PDB entry 7VXN | electron microscopy, 3.53 A resolution | chains A and C of the 3 polymer chains in the assembly

== Chain A ==
Protein: Capsid protein VP1
Organism: Coxsackievirus B3
Reference sequence: P03313 (POLG_CXB3N); residues 1-284 here correspond to UniProt positions 571-854 (UniProt number = residue number + 570)
Amino-acid sequence (284 residues; numbered 1 to 284; the number before each row is that of its first residue):
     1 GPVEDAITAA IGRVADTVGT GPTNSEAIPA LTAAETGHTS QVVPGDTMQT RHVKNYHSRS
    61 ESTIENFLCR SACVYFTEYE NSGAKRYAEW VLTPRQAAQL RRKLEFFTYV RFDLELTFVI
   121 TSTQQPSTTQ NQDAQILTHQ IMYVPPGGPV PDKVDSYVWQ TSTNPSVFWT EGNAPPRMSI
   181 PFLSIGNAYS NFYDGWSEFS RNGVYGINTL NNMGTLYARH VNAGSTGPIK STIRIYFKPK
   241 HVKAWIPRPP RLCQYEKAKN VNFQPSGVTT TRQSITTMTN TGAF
Unresolved in the structure: 1-59, 278-284
Differences from the reference sequence: conflict E80 (Lys650 in P03313)

== Chain C ==
Protein: Capsid protein VP3
Organism: Coxsackievirus B3
Reference sequence: P03313 (POLG_CXB3N); residues 1-238 here correspond to UniProt positions 333-570 (UniProt number = residue number + 332)
Amino-acid sequence (238 residues; each row starts with the number of its first residue):
     1 GLPTMNTPGS CQFLTSDDFQ SPSAMPQYDV TPEMRIPGEV KNLMEIAEVD SVVPVQNVGE
    61 KVNSMEAYQI PVRSNEGSGT QVFGFPLQPG YSSVFSRTLL GEILNYYTHW SGSIKLTFMF
   121 CGSAMATGKF LLAYSPPGAG APTKRVDAML GTHVVWDVGL QSSCVLCIPW ISQTHYRYVT
   181 SDEYTAGGFI TCWYQTNIVV PADAQSSCYI MCFVSACNDF SVRLLKDTPF ISQQNFFQ
Unresolved in the structure: 1-2, 77, 171-186, 233-238
Differences from the reference sequence: conflict V155 (Ile487 in P03313), Y178 (Phe510 in P03313), T180 (Ala512 in P03313)

== Chain A / chain C interface ==
Pairs across the interface (104):
  E61(A) - Y107(C)
  E61(A) - V222(C)
  E61(A) - L224(C)
  S62(A) - N42(C)  hydrogen bond
  S62(A) - L43(C)  hydrogen bond (backbone-backbone)
  S62(A) - M44(C)  hydrogen bond
  S62(A) - Y107(C)
  S62(A) - V222(C)
  T63(A) - K41(C)
  T63(A) - N42(C)  hydrogen bond (backbone-side chain)
  I64(A) - V40(C)
  I64(A) - K41(C)  hydrogen bond (backbone-backbone)
  N66(A) - L225(C)
  F67(A) - L43(C)  hydrophobic
  F67(A) - L225(C)  hydrophobic
  R70(A) - L225(C)
  S71(A) - T15(C)  hydrogen bond (side chain-backbone)
  Q99(A) - D227(C)
  Q99(A) - I231(C)
  R102(A) - E102(C)  salt bridge
  R102(A) - Y106(C)  hydrogen bond
  R102(A) - T228(C)
  F106(A) - Y106(C)  hydrophobic
  F107(A) - V40(C)  hydrophobic
  Y109(A) - I36(C)  hydrophobic
  R111(A) - V30(C)
  R111(A) - T31(C)  hydrogen bond (side chain-backbone)
  R111(A) - E33(C)
  E115(A) - F19(C)
  E115(A) - S21(C)
  T117(A) - F13(C)
  V119(A) - F13(C)  hydrophobic
  P165(A) - A24(C)
  P175(A) - F13(C)  hydrophobic
  R177(A) - F13(C)
  R177(A) - D17(C)  salt bridge
  R177(A) - F19(C)
  R177(A) - S21(C)
  R177(A) - P22(C)
  M178(A) - P22(C)
  M178(A) - A24(C)  hydrophobic
  S179(A) - S21(C)
  S179(A) - P22(C)  hydrogen bond (backbone-backbone)
  S179(A) - S23(C)
  S179(A) - A24(C)  hydrogen bond (backbone-backbone)
  P181(A) - Y28(C)  hydrophobic
  F182(A) - Y28(C)
  F182(A) - V30(C)
  L183(A) - Y28(C)  hydrophobic
  S184(A) - T31(C)
  I185(A) - T31(C)
  G186(A) - T31(C)
  N187(A) - P32(C)
  N187(A) - M34(C)
  Y236(A) - F13(C)  hydrophobic
  K238(A) - D17(C)  hydrogen bond (side chain-backbone)
  K243(A) - E33(C)  salt bridge
  K243(A) - E39(C)
  A244(A) - E39(C)
  A244(A) - V40(C)
  W245(A) - I36(C)  hydrogen bond (side chain-backbone)
  W245(A) - G38(C)
  W245(A) - E39(C)  hydrogen bond
  I246(A) - P37(C)
  I246(A) - G38(C)  hydrogen bond (backbone-backbone)
  P247(A) - I46(C)  hydrophobic
  P250(A) - L99(C)
  P250(A) - E102(C)
  L252(A) - R97(C)  hydrogen bond (backbone-side chain)
  Q254(A) - F230(C)  hydrogen bond (side chain-backbone)
  Q254(A) - I231(C)
  Q254(A) - S232(C)  hydrogen bond (side chain-backbone)
  S266(A) - N63(C)
  G267(A) - V62(C)
  G267(A) - N63(C)  hydrogen bond (backbone-side chain)
  V268(A) - V62(C)  hydrogen bond (backbone-backbone)
  V268(A) - Y68(C)
  V268(A) - R97(C)
  T269(A) - P54(C)
  T269(A) - N57(C)
  T269(A) - V62(C)
  T269(A) - S93(C)  hydrogen bond (side chain-backbone)
  T269(A) - S96(C)
  T270(A) - N57(C)  hydrogen bond (backbone-side chain)
  T270(A) - S93(C)
  T271(A) - N57(C)  hydrogen bond (side chain-backbone)
  T271(A) - V58(C)
  T271(A) - G59(C)  hydrogen bond (side chain-backbone)
  R272(A) - V55(C)  hydrogen bond (side chain-backbone)
  R272(A) - N57(C)  hydrogen bond (backbone-backbone)
  R272(A) - G84(C)  hydrogen bond (side chain-backbone)
  R272(A) - F85(C)
  Q273(A) - V58(C)
  S274(A) - V58(C)
  I275(A) - V58(C)
  I275(A) - I70(C)  hydrophobic
  I275(A) - V82(C)
  I275(A) - F83(C)  hydrophobic
  I275(A) - G84(C)
  T276(A) - Q81(C)
  T276(A) - G84(C)
  T277(A) - G84(C)
  T277(A) - F85(C)
  T277(A) - P86(C)
Also at the interface, not in a pair above, chain A (59 interface residues in all): A98, K103, Y143, I180, A188, K240, R251, Y255
Also at the interface, not in a pair above, chain C (58 interface residues in all): M25, Q56, V94, R223

== Overview ==
59 residues of chain A and 58 residues of chain C are in contact; the contacts include 26 hydrogen bonds and 3
salt bridges. Polar contacts include R102(A)-E102(C), R177(A)-D17(C) and K243(A)-E33(C).
Here chain A is Capsid protein VP1 and chain C is Capsid protein VP3, both from Coxsackievirus B3. Entry 7VXN
(Coxsackievirus B3 Empty particle at pH7.4 (VP3-234Q)) was determined by electron microscopy.
